5YJW - chain A; structure by X-ray diffraction, 1.85 A resolution.

[Chain A]
Protein: Rotenone-insensitive NADH-ubiquinone oxidoreductase, mitochondrial
Source organism: Saccharomyces cerevisiae (strain ATCC 204508 / S288c)
Notes: EC 1.6.5.9
UniProtKB: P32340 (NDI1_YEAST); residues 30-513 here = UniProt positions 30-513
Amino-acid sequence (484 residues; numbered 30 to 513; the number before each row is that of its first residue):
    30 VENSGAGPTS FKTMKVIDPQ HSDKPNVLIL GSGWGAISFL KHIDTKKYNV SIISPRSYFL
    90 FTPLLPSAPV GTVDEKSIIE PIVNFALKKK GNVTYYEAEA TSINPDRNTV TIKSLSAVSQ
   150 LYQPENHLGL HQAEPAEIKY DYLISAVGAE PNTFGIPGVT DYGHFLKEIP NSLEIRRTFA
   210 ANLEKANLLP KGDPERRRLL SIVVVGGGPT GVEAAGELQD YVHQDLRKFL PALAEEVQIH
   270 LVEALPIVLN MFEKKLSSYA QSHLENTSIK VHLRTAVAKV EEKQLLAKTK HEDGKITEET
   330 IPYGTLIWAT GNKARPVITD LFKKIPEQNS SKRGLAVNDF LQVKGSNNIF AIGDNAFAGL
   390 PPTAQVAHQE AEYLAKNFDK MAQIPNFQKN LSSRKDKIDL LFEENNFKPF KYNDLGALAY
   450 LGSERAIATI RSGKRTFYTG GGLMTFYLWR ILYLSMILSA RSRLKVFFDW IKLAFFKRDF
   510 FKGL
Not modelled in the structure: 30-32, 49-50, 147-164, 419-425
Metal / ion sites: Mg2+ site 1: Ala175 (together with FAD); Mg2+ site 2: Ile381 (together with FAD); Mg2+ site 3: Asp383 (together with FAD)
Ligand contacts:
  - FAD (flavin-adenine dinucleotide): Leu59, Gly60, Ser61, Gly62, Trp63, Gly64, Ala65, Ile82, Ser83, Pro84, Arg85, Thr91, Pro92, Leu94, Pro95, Ala127, Glu128, Ala129, Ala175, Val176, Gly177, Leu195, Lys196, Thr239, Arg344, Val346, Ile381, Gly382, Asp383, Asn384, Pro391, Thr392, Ala393, Gln394, Ala396, Tyr482
  - stigmatellin a (SMA), molecule 1: Trp63, Pro92, Ala393, Gln394, His397, Asn442, Leu444, Gly445, Ala446, Leu447, Ile459, Arg460, Ser461, Leu481, Tyr482, Ser484, Met485
  - stigmatellin a (SMA), molecule 2: Glu453, Phe475, Tyr476, Arg479, Ile480
From the paper describing this entry:
  - binding site for stigmatellin a: Trp63, Pro92, Ala393, Gln394, His397, Leu444, Ala446, Leu447, Ile459, Arg460, Ser461, Phe475, Tyr476, Arg479, Ile480, Met485
  - mutagenesis - L444D: decreased catalytic activity on ubiquinone-1
  - mutagenesis - I459A, I459W (3.3 fold): decreased binding to ubiquinone-1
  - mutagenesis - P92A, Q394A, Q394G, H397A, L447N, I459A, I459N, R479A, R479H, R479K, M485A, L487A: decreased catalytic activity
  - mutagenesis - A393G, L444N, Y482F, S484F, S484I, M485E: unchanged catalytic activity
  - mutagenesis - W63F: increased catalytic activity
  - mutagenesis - R479I: abolished catalytic activity

[Overview]
Bound to chain A: flavin-adenine dinucleotide and stigmatellin a. From the paper: a binding site for
stigmatellin a at Trp63, Pro92 and Ala393 among others; P92A, Q394A and Q394G, among others, reduce catalytic
activity; 22 substitutions were tested in all.
Chain A is Rotenone-insensitive NADH-ubiquinone oxidoreductase, mitochondrial (Saccharomyces cerevisiae
(strain ATCC 204508 / S288c)); the structure, Structure of the Ndi1 protein from Saccharomyces cerevisiae in
complex with the competitive inhibitor, stigmatellin, was determined by X-ray diffraction together with 5YJX
and 5YJY from the same study.
